8CIF - chains H and L; structure by X-ray diffraction, 2.20 A resolution.

# Chain H
Name: Heavy chain
Organism: Bos taurus
Amino-acid sequence (307 residues; row label = number of the first residue in the row; note: 5 numbers in that range are skipped by the numbering (no residue carries them; nothing is unmodelled there); a row labelled like 269A-269F holds insertion residues (269A, then the next letters in order)):
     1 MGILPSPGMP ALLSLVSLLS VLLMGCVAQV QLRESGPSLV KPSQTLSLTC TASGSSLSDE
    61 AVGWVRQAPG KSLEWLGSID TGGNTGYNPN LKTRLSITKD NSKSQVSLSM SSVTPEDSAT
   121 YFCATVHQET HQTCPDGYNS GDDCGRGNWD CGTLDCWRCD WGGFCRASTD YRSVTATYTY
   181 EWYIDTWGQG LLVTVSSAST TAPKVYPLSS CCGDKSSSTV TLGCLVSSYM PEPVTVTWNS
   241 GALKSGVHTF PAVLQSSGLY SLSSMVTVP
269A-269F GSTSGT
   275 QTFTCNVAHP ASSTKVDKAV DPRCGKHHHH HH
Unresolved in the structure: 1-27, 145-150, 161-164, 269A-269F, 297, 299-306
Disulfides: Cys50-Cys123, Cys134-Cys156, Cys144-Cys151, Cys159-Cys165, Cys211-Cys298, Cys224-Cys279

# Chain L
Name: Light chain
Organism: Bos taurus
Amino-acid sequence (244 residues; each row starts with the number of its first residue):
     1 MGILPSPGMP ALLSLVSLLS VLLMGCVAQG VLTQPSSVSG SLGQRVSITC SGSSSNVGRG
    61 YVSWYQMTPG SAPRTLIYGD TNRASGVPDR FSASRSGNTA TLTISSLQAE DEADYFCASA
   121 EGSSSNAVFG SGTTLTVLGQ PKSPPSVTLF PPSTEELNGN KATLVCLISD FYPGSVTVVW
   181 KADGSTITRN VETTRASKQS NSKYAASSYL SLTSSDWKSK GSYSCEVTHE GSTVTKTVKP
   241 SECS
Unresolved in the structure: 1-29
Disulfides: Cys50-Cys117, Cys166-Cys225

# Chain H / chain L interface
Disulfides between the chains: Cys212(H)-Cys243(L)
Residue-residue contacts (81; chain H residue first):
  Gln67(H) with Met67(L); Phe116(L)
  Ser72(H) with Gly30(L); Phe116(L); Gly130(L), hydrogen bond (side chain-backbone); Ser131(L)
  Leu73(H) with Phe116(L), hydrophobic; Phe129(L)
  Trp75(H) with Ser125(L), hydrogen bond (side chain-backbone); Asn126(L); Ala127(L)
  Ser78(H) with Ser125(L)
  Gly86(H) with Ser125(L)
  Asn88(H) with Asn126(L)
  Pro89(H) with Asn126(L)
  Phe122(H) with Pro73(L)
  Gln128(H) with Ser124(L); Ser125(L)
  Glu129(H) with Ser124(L)
  His131(H) with Tyr61(L)
  Tyr178(H) with Arg59(L), hydrogen bond (backbone-side chain)
  Thr179(H) with Arg59(L), hydrogen bond; Tyr61(L)
  Tyr180(H) with Ala120(L); Gly122(L); Ser123(L); Ser124(L)
  Glu181(H) with Tyr61(L); Gly79(L); Ser124(L)
  Trp182(H) with Tyr61(L); Ser63(L); Tyr65(L); Ala118(L), hydrophobic; Ser124(L); Ala127(L); Phe129(L), hydrophobic
  Tyr183(H) with Ser63(L); Tyr65(L); Tyr78(L), hydrophobic
  Ile184(H) with Tyr65(L), hydrogen bond (backbone-side chain); Thr75(L), hydrogen bond (backbone-side chain)
  Asp185(H) with Thr75(L), hydrogen bond (backbone-side chain)
  Trp187(H) with Tyr65(L); Pro73(L); Thr75(L), hydrogen bond
  Gly188(H) with Ala72(L)
  Tyr206(H) with Ser153(L); Glu155(L); Glu156(L)
  Pro207(H) with Ser153(L)
  Leu208(H) with Phe150(L), hydrophobic
  Ser209(H) with Phe150(L); Pro151(L)
  Ser210(H) with Phe150(L)
  Cys212(H) with Pro151(L), hydrophobic; Glu242(L); Cys243(L), disulfide
  Lys215(H) with Glu242(L), hydrogen bond (side chain-backbone)
  Thr221(H) with Thr148(L); Phe150(L)
  Leu222(H) with Phe150(L)
  Leu225(H) with Thr163(L); Tyr209(L), hydrophobic
  His248(H) with Gln199(L); Ala205(L)
  Phe250(H) with Leu167(L), hydrophobic; Ile168(L); Ala205(L), hydrophobic; Ala206(L)
  Pro251(H) with Ser197(L)
  Val253(H) with Thr194(L); Tyr209(L), hydrophobic
  Gln255(H) with Glu192(L), hydrogen bond
  Ser256(H) with Glu192(L), hydrogen bond (backbone-side chain)
  Leu262(H) with Tyr209(L)
  Ser263(H) with Val165(L); Tyr209(L), hydrogen bond
  Met265(H) with Thr148(L); Leu167(L), hydrophobic
  Lys292(H) with Glu155(L), salt bridge
Other interface residues (no listed pair), chain H (52 interface residues in all): Val65, Glu74, Tyr87, Thr130, Gln189, Val205, Gly213, Gly223, Ala252, Ser261
Other interface residues (no listed pair), chain L (50 interface residues in all): Arg74, Ser119, Leu149, Ser169, Ser207, Ser211, Thr237, Val238

# In short
Chain H and chain L form an interface of 52 and 50 residues respectively, with 1 disulfide bond, 12 hydrogen
bonds and 1 salt bridge. Polar pairs include Lys292(H)-Glu155(L), Ser72(H)-Gly130(L) and Trp75(H)-Ser125(L).
Chain H is Heavy chain and chain L is Light chain, both from Bos taurus; the structure, Bovine naive ultralong
antibody AbD08 collected at 293K, was determined by X-ray diffraction together with 6SVA from the same study.
